1C0P - chain A; structure by X-ray diffraction, 1.20 A resolution.

[Chain A]
Molecule: D-amino acid oxidase
Organism: Rhodosporidium toruloides
Notes: EC 1.4.3.3
Reference sequence: P80324 (OXDA_RHOTO); residues 1001-1361 here correspond to UniProt positions 1-361 (UniProt number = residue number - 1000)
Chain sequence (363 residues; numbered 999 to 1361; the number before each row is that of its first residue):
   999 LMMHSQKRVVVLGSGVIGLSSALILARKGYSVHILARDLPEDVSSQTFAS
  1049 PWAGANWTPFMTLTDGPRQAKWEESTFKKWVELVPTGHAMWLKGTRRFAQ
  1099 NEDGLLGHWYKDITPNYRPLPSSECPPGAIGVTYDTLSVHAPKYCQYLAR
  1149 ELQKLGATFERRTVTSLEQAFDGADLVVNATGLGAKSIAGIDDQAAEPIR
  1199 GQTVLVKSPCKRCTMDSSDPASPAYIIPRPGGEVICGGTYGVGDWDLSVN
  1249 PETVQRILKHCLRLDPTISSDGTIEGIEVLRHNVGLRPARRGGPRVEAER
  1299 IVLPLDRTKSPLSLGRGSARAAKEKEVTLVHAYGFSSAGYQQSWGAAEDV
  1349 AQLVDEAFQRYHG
Sequence notes: cloning artifact (999-1000)
Residues lining bound ligands:
  - D-alanine (DAL): Phe-1058, Met-1213, Tyr-1223, Ile-1225, Tyr-1238, Arg-1285, Ser-1335
  - D-alanine / FAD / peroxide ion: Leu-1010, Gly-1011, Ser-1012, Gly-1013, Val-1014, Ile-1015, Gly-1016, Leu-1033, Ala-1034, Arg-1035, Asp-1036, Phe-1046, Ala-1047, Ser-1048, Trp-1050, Ala-1051, Gly-1052, Ala-1053, Asn-1054, Phe-1058, Arg-1160, Thr-1161, Val-1162, Ala-1178, Thr-1179, Gly-1180, Gly-1182, Ile-1186, Gly-1199, Thr-1201, Met-1213, Tyr-1223, Ile-1225, Tyr-1238, Gly-1283, Leu-1284, Arg-1285, Pro-1286, Phe-1333, Ser-1334, Ser-1335, Ala-1336, Gly-1337, Tyr-1338, Gln-1339
  - FAD (flavin-adenine dinucleotide): Leu-1010, Gly-1011, Ser-1012, Gly-1013, Val-1014, Ile-1015, Gly-1016, Leu-1033, Ala-1034, Arg-1035, Asp-1036, Phe-1046, Ala-1047, Ser-1048, Trp-1050, Ala-1051, Gly-1052, Ala-1053, Asn-1054, Arg-1160, Thr-1161, Val-1162, Ala-1178, Thr-1179, Gly-1180, Gly-1182, Ile-1186, Gly-1199, Thr-1201, Tyr-1223, Ile-1225, Gly-1283, Leu-1284, Arg-1285, Pro-1286, Phe-1333, Ser-1334, Ser-1335, Ala-1336, Gly-1337, Tyr-1338, Gln-1339
Reported in the primary citation:
  - binding site for D-alanine: Asn-1054, Tyr-1223, Tyr-1238, Arg-1285, Ser-1335, Gln-1339
  - specificity-determining residues: Tyr-1223, Tyr-1238, Arg-1285 (proposed by the authors, not directly observed)
  - catalytic residues: Ser-1335 (proposed by the authors, not directly observed)
  - mutagenesis - S1335G: unchanged catalytic activity on At pH 8 and with d-Ala
  - mutagenesis - S1335G: decreased catalytic activity on At pH 6.0

[Summary]
Bound to chain A: flavin-adenine dinucleotide, D-alanine and D-alanine / FAD / peroxide ion. From the paper:
the catalytic residue Ser-1335; S1335G reduces catalytic activity on At pH 6.0.
Chain A is D-amino acid oxidase (Rhodosporidium toruloides); the structure, D-amino acic oxidase in complex
with D-alanine and a partially occupied biatomic species, was determined by X-ray diffraction together with
1C0K and 1C0L from the same study.
